Entry 4JI5 (X-ray diffraction, 3.85 A resolution); this record covers chains A and P of the 21 polymer chains in the assembly.

[Chain A]
Molecule: 16S rRNA
Organism: Thermus thermophilus
Sequence (1522 nucleotides; row label = number of the first residue in the row; note: 42 numbers in that range are skipped by the numbering (no residue carries them; nothing is unmodelled there); a row labelled like 190A-190L holds insertion residues (190A, then the next letters in order); numbering starts at 0):
     0 UUUGUUGGAGAGUUUGAUCCUGGCUCAGGGUGAACGCUGGCGGCGUGCCU
    50 AAGACAUGCAAGUCGUGCGGG
    73 CCGCGGGGUUUU
    88 ACUCCG
    95 UGGUC
   101 AGCGGCGGACGGGUGAGUAACGCGUGGGU
  129A G
   130 ACCUACCCGGAAGAGGGGGACAACCCGGGGAAACUCGGGCUAAUCCCCCA
   180 UGUGGACCCGC
190A-190L CCCUUGGGGUGU
   191 GUCCAAAGGGCUUU
   216 GCCCGCUUCCGGAUGGGCCCGCGUCCCAUCAGCUAGUUGGUGGGGUAAUG
   266 GCCCACCAAGGCGACGACGGGUAGCCGGUCUGAGAGGAUGGCCGGCCACA
   316 GGGGCACUGAGACACGGGCCCCACUCCUACGGGAGGCAGCAGUUAGGAAU
   366 CUUCCGCAAUGGGCGCAAGCCUGACGGAGCGACGCCGCUUGGAGGAAGAA
   416 GCCCUUCGGGGUGUAAACUCCUGAA
   442 CCCGGGACGAAACCCCCGACGA
   474 GGGGACUGACGGUACCGGG
   494 GUAAUAGCGCCGGCCAACUCCGUGCCAGCAGCCGCGGUAAUACGGAGGGC
   544 GCGAGCGUUACCCGGAUUCACUGGGCGUAAAGGGCGUGUAGGCGGCCUGG
   594 GGCGUCCCAUGUGAAAGACCACGGCUCAACCGUGGGGGAGCGUGGGAUAC
   644 GCUCAGGCUAGACGGUGGGAGAGGGUGGUGGAAUUCCCGGAGUAGCGGUG
   694 AAAUGCGCAGAUACCGGGAGGAACGCCGAUGGCGAAGGCAGCCACCUGGU
   744 CCACCCGUGACGCUGAGGCGCGAAAGCGUGGGGAGCAAACCGGAUUAGAU
   794 ACCCGGGUAGUCCACGCCCUAAACGAUGCGCGCUAGGUCUCUGGGUCU
   848 CCUGGGGGCCGAAGCUAACGCGUUAAGCGCGCCGCCUGGGGAGUACGGCC
   898 GCAAGGCUGAAACUCAAAGGAAUUGACGGGGGCCCGCACAAGCGGUGGAG
   948 CAUGUGGUUUAAUUCGAAGXAACGCGAAGAACCUUACCAGGCCUUGACAU
   998 GCUAGG
 1003A G
  1004 AACCCGGGUGAAAGCCUGGGGUGCCCC
1030A-1030D GCGA
  1031 GGGGAGCCCUAGCACAGGUGCUGCAUGGCCGUCGUCAGCUCGUGCCGUGA
  1081 GGUGUUGGGUUAAGUCCCGCAACGAGCGCAACCCCCGCCGUUAGUUGCCA
  1131 GCGGUUCGGCCGGGCACUCUAACGGGACUGCCCGCGAAA
  1171 GCGGGAGGAAGGAGGGGACGACGUCUGGUCAGCAUGGCCCUUACGGCCUG
  1221 GGCGACACACGUGCUACAAUGCCCACUACAAAGCGAUGCCACCCGGCAAC
  1271 GGGGAGCUAAUCGCAAAAAGGUGGGCCCAGUUCGGAUUGGGGUCUGCAAC
  1321 CCGACCCCAUGAAGCCGGAAUCGCUAGUAAUCGCGGAUCAG
 1361A C
  1362 CAUGCCGCGGUGAAUACGUUCCCGGGCCUUGUACACACXGCCXGUXACGC
  1412 CAUGGGAGCGGGCUCUACCCGAAGUCGCCGGG
  1446 AGCCUACGGG
  1459 CAGGCGCCGAGGGUAGGGCCCGUGACUGGGGCGAAGUCGUAACAAGGUAG
  1509 CUGUACCGGAAGGUGCGGCUGGAUCCACUCCUUUCU
Unresolved in the structure: 0-2, 1534-1538
Sequence notes: conflict C1534 (A2157 in M26923.1), A1535 (C2158 in M26923.1)
Modified residues: PSU (pseudouridine-5'-monophosphate) at position 516, 7MG (7N-methyl-8-hydroguanosine-5'-monophosphate) at position 527, M2G (N2-dimethylguanosine-5'-monophosphate) at position 966, 5MC (5-methylcytidine-5'-monophosphate) at position 967, 2MG (2N-methylguanosine-5'-monophosphate) at position 1207, 5MC (5-methylcytidine-5'-monophosphate) at position 1400, 4OC (4n,o2'-methylcytidine-5'-monophosphate) at position 1402, 5MC (5-methylcytidine-5'-monophosphate) at position 1404, 5MC (5-methylcytidine-5'-monophosphate) at position 1407, UR3 (3-methyluridine-5'-monophoshate) at position 1498, MA6 (6N-dimethyladenosine-5'-monophoshate) at position 1518, MA6 (6N-dimethyladenosine-5'-monophoshate) at position 1519, PSU (pseudouridine-5'-monophosphate) at position 1540, PSU (pseudouridine-5'-monophosphate) at position 1541
Ion coordination: Mg2+ site 1: G3 (shared with 1 residue of chain D); Mg2+ site 2: U12, G22; Mg2+ site 3 near G21 (its only coordinating residue here); Mg2+ site 4: A59, C386; Mg2+ site 5: G61, U62; Mg2+ site 6: G69, G70, U98; Mg2+ site 7: G117, G289; Mg2+ site 8: G124, U125, G236; Mg2+ site 9 near U129 (its only coordinating residue here); Mg2+ site 10 near G157 (its only coordinating residue here); Mg2+ site 11 near G167 (its only coordinating residue here); Mg2+ site 12: C174, C175; 69 more Mg2+ sites not listed
From the paper describing this entry:
  - contacts within the chain: G1410/C1490
  - mutagenesis - C1490U: increased growth

[Chain P]
Protein: Ribosomal protein S16
Organism: Thermus thermophilus
UniProtKB: Q5SJH3 (RS16_THET8); residue numbers follow UniProt; this construct covers 1-88
Amino-acid sequence (88 residues; row label = number of the first residue in the row):
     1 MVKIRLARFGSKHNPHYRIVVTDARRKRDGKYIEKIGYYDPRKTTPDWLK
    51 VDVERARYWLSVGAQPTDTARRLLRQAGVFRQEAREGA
Unresolved in the structure: 84-88

[Interface between chain A and chain P]
Pairs across the interface - 91 pairs, chain A then chain P:
  C43(A) / Ser-11(P)  phosphate contact
  C43(A) / Lys-12(P)  salt bridge to the phosphate
  C43(A) / His-13(P)  phosphate contact
  G44(A) / Ser-11(P)  phosphate contact
  G44(A) / Lys-12(P)  salt bridge to the phosphate
  C110(A) / Arg-25(P)  hydrogen bond to the sugar
  G111(A) / Arg-25(P)  sugar contact
  G112(A) / Lys-27(P)  phosphate contact
  A134(A) / Met-1(P)  base contact
  A134(A) / Arg-25(P)  base contact
  C135(A) / Met-1(P)  hydrogen bond to the base
  C136(A) / Met-1(P)  sugar contact
  C136(A) / Gly-63(P)  hydrogen bond to the sugar
  C136(A) / Gln-65(P)  hydrogen bond to the phosphate
  C137(A) / Ser-61(P)  hydrogen bond to the sugar
  C137(A) / Gly-63(P)  sugar contact
  G227(A) / Val-62(P)  base contact
  A228(A) / Val-2(P)  sugar contact
  A228(A) / Trp-59(P)  phosphate contact
  A228(A) / Val-62(P)  sugar contact
  U229(A) / Asp-23(P)  hydrogen bond to the sugar
  U229(A) / Ile-33(P)  sugar contact
  U229(A) / Trp-59(P)  phosphate contact
  G230(A) / Asp-23(P)  sugar contact
  G230(A) / Arg-25(P)  sugar contact
  G309(A) / Asp-29(P)  sugar contact
  G309(A) / Gly-30(P)  phosphate contact
  G309(A) / Lys-31(P)  hydrogen bond to the phosphate
  G310(A) / Arg-26(P)  salt bridge to the phosphate
  G310(A) / Lys-27(P)  salt bridge to the phosphate
  G310(A) / Gly-30(P)  phosphate contact
  G310(A) / Lys-31(P)  phosphate contact
  C311(A) / Arg-26(P)  salt bridge to the phosphate
  A325(A) / Arg-25(P)  base contact
  A374(A) / Tyr-17(P)  hydrogen bond to the sugar
  U375(A) / Leu-6(P)  phosphate contact
  U375(A) / Tyr-17(P)  hydrogen bond to the sugar
  U375(A) / Arg-28(P)  hydrogen bond to the base
  U375(A) / Thr-69(P)  hydrogen bond to the phosphate
  G376(A) / Arg-5(P)  hydrogen bond to the phosphate
  G376(A) / Leu-6(P)  hydrogen bond to the phosphate
  G376(A) / Arg-28(P)  sugar contact
  G376(A) / Thr-67(P)  hydrogen bond to the phosphate
  G377(A) / Lys-3(P)  salt bridge to the phosphate
  G377(A) / Arg-5(P)  salt bridge to the phosphate
  G377(A) / Thr-67(P)  phosphate contact
  G378(A) / Lys-3(P)  salt bridge to the phosphate
  C390(A) / Arg-28(P)  hydrogen bond to the phosphate
  G391(A) / Arg-8(P)  hydrogen bond to the phosphate
  G391(A) / Arg-28(P)  salt bridge to the phosphate
  G392(A) / Arg-8(P)  salt bridge to the phosphate
  G392(A) / Lys-12(P)  phosphate contact
  G392(A) / His-13(P)  hydrogen bond to the phosphate
  A393(A) / Lys-12(P)  phosphate contact
  A393(A) / His-13(P)  salt bridge to the phosphate
  C449(A) / Arg-42(P)  base contact
  G450(A) / Pro-15(P)  sugar contact
  G450(A) / Pro-41(P)  sugar contact
  G450(A) / Lys-43(P)  salt bridge to the phosphate
  A452(A) / Lys-43(P)  salt bridge to the phosphate
  A452(A) / Arg-72(P)  phosphate contact
  A453(A) / Arg-72(P)  salt bridge to the phosphate
  C454(A) / Asp-68(P)  hydrogen bond to the sugar
  C454(A) / Arg-75(P)  salt bridge to the phosphate
  G462(A) / Gln-82(P)  base contact
  A463(A) / Arg-75(P)  salt bridge to the phosphate
  A463(A) / Phe-80(P)  sugar contact
  A463(A) / Arg-81(P)  sugar contact
  A463(A) / Gln-82(P)  hydrogen bond to the sugar
  G474(A) / Arg-75(P)  salt bridge to the phosphate
  G474(A) / Arg-81(P)  sugar contact
  C483(A) / His-13(P)  sugar contact
  A607(A) / Lys-31(P)  base contact
  A608(A) / Arg-18(P)  phosphate contact
  A608(A) / Tyr-32(P)  sugar contact
  A609(A) / Arg-18(P)  salt bridge to the phosphate
  G617(A) / Thr-44(P)  sugar contact
  C623(A) / Ser-11(P)  hydrogen bond to the sugar
  C624(A) / Phe-9(P)  phosphate contact
  C624(A) / Gly-10(P)  phosphate contact
  C624(A) / Ser-11(P)  sugar contact
  C624(A) / Asn-14(P)  sugar contact
  C624(A) / His-16(P)  sugar contact
  G625(A) / Phe-9(P)  phosphate contact
  G625(A) / His-16(P)  sugar contact
  U626(A) / Arg-18(P)  salt bridge to the phosphate
  U626(A) / Lys-35(P)  phosphate contact
  U626(A) / Tyr-38(P)  phosphate contact
  G627(A) / Lys-35(P)  salt bridge to the phosphate
  G627(A) / Tyr-38(P)  phosphate contact
  G627(A) / Lys-50(P)  salt bridge to the phosphate
Interface residues without a listed pair, chain A (47 interface residues in all): G231, A389, A451
Interface residues without a listed pair, chain P (53 interface residues in all): Ala-24, Tyr-39, Tyr-58, Leu-60, Ala-64, Arg-71, Gln-76

[Summary]
47 residues of chain A and 53 residues of chain P are in contact, with 20 hydrogen bonds and 21 salt bridges.
Among the polar pairs are C135(A)/Met-1(P), U375(A)/Arg-28(P) and C110(A)/Arg-25(P). U12(A) and G22(A)
coordinate Mg2+ site 2. From the paper: C1490U of chain A increases growth; contacts within the chain
involving C1490(A) and G1410(A).
Here chain A is 16S rRNA and chain P is Ribosomal protein S16, both from Thermus thermophilus. Entry 4JI5
(Crystal Structure of 30S ribosomal subunit from Thermus thermophilus) was determined by X-ray diffraction,
deposited together with 4JI0, 4JI1, 4JI2, 4JI3, 4JI4, 4JI6, 4JI7 and 4JI8.
